Entry 3CCR (X-ray diffraction, 3.00 A resolution); this record covers chains A and 0 of the 31 polymer chains in the assembly.

== Chain A ==
Name: 50S ribosomal protein L2P
Organism: Haloarcula marismortui
Reference sequence: P20276 (RL2_HALMA); residues 0-239 here correspond to UniProt positions 1-240 (UniProt number = residue number + 1)
Sequence (240 residues; each row starts with the number of its first residue; numbering starts at 0):
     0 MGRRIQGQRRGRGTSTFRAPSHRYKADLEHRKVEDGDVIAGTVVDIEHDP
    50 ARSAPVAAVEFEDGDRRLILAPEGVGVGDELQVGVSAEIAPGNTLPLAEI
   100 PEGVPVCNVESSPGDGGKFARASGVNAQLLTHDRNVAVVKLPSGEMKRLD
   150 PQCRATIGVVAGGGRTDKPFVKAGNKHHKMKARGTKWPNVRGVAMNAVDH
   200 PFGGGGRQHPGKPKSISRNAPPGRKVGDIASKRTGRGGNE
Disordered / not traced: 0, 238-239
Bound ions: Mg2+ site 1: Asp26, Leu27 (shared with G1873(0) of chain 0); Mg2+ site 2: Asn188 (shared with A1845(0), U1846(0), G1884(0) of chain 0); Sr2+: Phe201, His208 (shared with A2633(0) of chain 0); Mg2+ site 3: Gln207 (shared with U1883(0), U2012(0), G2013(0) of chain 0)

== Chain 0 ==
Molecule: 23S ribosomal RNA
Organism: Haloarcula marismortui
Notes: engineered mutation(s): G2099A, A2488C
Sequence (2923 nucleotides; each row starts with the number of its first residue):
     1 GUUGGCUACUAUGCCAGCUGGUGGAUUGCUCGGCUCAGGCGCUGAUGAAG
    51 GACGUGCCAAGCUGCGAUAAGCUGUGGGGAGCCGCACGGAGGCGAAGAAC
   101 CACAGAUUUCCGAAUGAGAAUCUCUCUAACAAUUGCUUCGCGCAAUGAGG
   151 AACCCCGAGAACUGAAACAUCUCAGUAUCGGGAGGAACAGAAAACGCAAC
   201 GUGAUGUCGUUAGUAACCGCGAGUGAACGCGAUACAGCCCAAACCGAAGC
   251 CCUCACGGGCAAUGUGGUGUCAGGGCUACCUCUCAUCAGCCGACCGUCUU
   301 CACGAAGUCUCUUGGAAUAGAGCGUGAUACAGGGUGACAACCCCGUACUG
   351 AAGACCAGUACGCUGUGCGGUAGUGCCAGAGUAGCGGGGGUUGGAUAUCC
   401 CUCGCGAAUAACGCAGGCAUCGACUGCGAAGGCUAAACACAACCUGAGAC
   451 CGAUAGUGAACAAGUAGUGUGAACGAACGCUGCAAAGUACCCUCAGAAGG
   501 GAGGCGAAAUAGAGCAUGAAAUCAGUUGGCGAUCGAGCGACAGGGCAUAC
   551 AAGGUCCCUUGACGAAUGACCGAGACGCGAGUCUCCAGUAAGACUCACGG
   601 GAAGCCGAUGUUCUGUCGUACGUUUUGAAAAACGAGCCAGGGAGUGUGUC
   651 UGUAUGGCAAGUCUAACCGGAGUAUCCGGGGAGGCACAGGGAAACCGACA
   701 UGGCCGCAGGGCUUUGCCCGAGGGCCGCCGUCUUCAAGGGCGGGGAGCCA
   751 UGUGGACACGACCCGAAUCCGGACGAUCUACGCAUGGACAAGAUGAAGCG
   801 UGCCGAAAGGCACGUGGAAGUCUGUUAGAGUUGGUGUCCUACAAUACCCU
   851 CUCGUGAUCUAUGUGUAGGGGUGAAAGGCCCAUCGAGUCCGGCAACAGCU
   901 GGUUCCAAUCGAAACAUGUCGAAGCAUGACCUCCGCCGAGGUAGUCUGUG
   951 AGGUAGAGCGACCGAUUGGUGUGUCCGCCUCCGAGAGGAGUCGGCACACC
  1001 UGUCAAACUCCAAACUUACAGACGCUGUUUGACGCGGGGAUUCCGGUGCG
  1051 CGGGGUAAGCCUGUGUACCAGGAGGGGAACAACCCAGAGAUAGGUUAAGG
  1101 UCCCCAAGUGUGGAUUAAGUGUAAUCCUCUGAAGGUGGUCUCGAGCCCUA
  1151 GACAGCCGGGAGGUGAGCUUAGAAGCAGCUACCCUCUAAGAAAAGCGUAA
  1201 CAGCUUACCGGCCGAGGUUUGAGGCGCCCAAAAUGAUCGGGACUCAAAUC
  1251 CACCACCGAGACCUGUCCGUACCACUCAUACUGGUAAUCGAGUAGAUUGG
  1301 CGCUCUAAUUGGAUGGAAGCAGGGGCGAGAGCUCCUGUGGACCGAUUAGU
  1351 GACGAAAAUCCUGGCCAUAGUAGCAGCGAUAGUCGGGUGAGAACCCCGAC
  1401 GGCCUAAUGGAUAAGGGUUCCUCAGCACUGCUGAUCAGCUGAGGGUUAGC
  1451 CGGUCCUAAGUCUCACCGCAACUCGACUGAGACGAAAUGGGAAACAGGUU
  1501 AAUAUUCCUGUGCCAUCAUGCAGUGAAAGUUGACGCCCUGGGGUCGAUCA
  1551 CGCCGGGCAUUCGCCCGGUCGAACCGUCCAACUCCGUGGAAGCCGUAAUG
  1601 GCAGGAAGCGGACGAACGGCGGCAUAGGGAAACGUGAUUCAACCUGGGGC
  1651 CCAUGAAAAGACGAGCAUGAUGUCCGUACCGAGAACCGACACAGGUGUCC
  1701 AUGGCGGCGAAAGCCAAGGCCUGUCGGGAGCAACCAACGUUAGGGAAUUC
  1751 GGCAAGUUAGUCCCGUACCUUCGGAAGAAGGGAUGCCUGCUCCGGAACGG
  1801 AGCAGGUCGCAGUGACUCGGAAGCUCGGACUGUCUAGUAACAACAUAGGU
  1851 GACCGCAAAUCCGCAAGGACUCGUACGGUCACUGAAUCCUGCCCAGUGCA
  1901 GGUAUCUGAACACCUCGUACAAGAGGACGAAGGACCUGUCAACGGCGGGG
  1951 GUAACUAUGACCCUCUUAAGGUAGCGUAGUACCUUGCCGCAUCAGUAGCG
  2001 GCUUGCAUGAAUGGAUUAACCAGAGCUUCACUGUCCCAACGUUGGGCCCG
  2051 GUGAACUGUACAUUCCAGUGCGGAGUCUGGAGACACCCAGGGGGAAGCAA
  2101 AGACCCUAUGGAGCUUUACUGCAGGCUGUCGCUGAGACGUGGUCGCCGAU
  2151 GUGCAGCAUAGGUAGGAGUCGUUACAGAGGUACCCGCGCUAGCGGGCCAC
  2201 CCAGACAACAGUGAAAUACUACCCGUCGGUGACUGCGACUCUCACUCCGG
  2251 GAGGAGGACACCGAUAGCCGGGCAGUUUGACUGGGGCGGUACGCGCUCGA
  2301 AAAGAUAUCGAGCGCGCCCUAUGGUCAUCUCAGCCGGGACAGAGACCCGG
  2351 CGAAGAGUGCAAGAGCAAAAGAUGACUUGACAGUGUUCUUCCCAACGAGG
  2401 AACGCUGACGCGAAAGCGUGGUCUAGCGAACCAAUUAGCCUGCUUGAUGC
  2451 GGGCAAUUGAUGACAGAAAAGCUACCCUAGGGAUAACCGAGUCGUCACUC
  2501 GCAAGAGCACAUAUCGACCGAGUGGCUUGCUACCUCGAUGUCGGUUCCCU
  2551 CCAUCCUGCCCGUGCAGAAGCGGGCAAGGGUGAGGUUGUUCGCCUAUUAA
  2601 AGGAGGUCGUGAGCUGGGUUUAGACCGUCGUGAGACAGGUCGGCUGCUAU
  2651 CUACUGGGUGUGUAAUGGUGUCUGACAAGAACGACCGUAUAGUACGAGAG
  2701 GAACUACGGUUGGUGGCCACUGGUGUACCGGUUGUUCGAGAGAGCACGUG
  2751 CCGGGUAGCCACGCCACACGGGGUAAGAGCUGAACGCAUCUAAGCUCGAA
  2801 ACCCACUUGGAAAAGAGACACCGCCGAGGUCCCGCGUACAAGACGCGGUC
  2851 GAUAGACUCGGGGUGUGCGCGUCGAGGUAACGAGACGUUAAGCCCACGAG
  2901 CACUAACAGACCAAAGCCAUCAU
Disordered / not traced: 1-9, 126-127, 715, 971-998, 1560, 1952-1963, 2137-2236, 2339-2343, 2665-2666, 2915-2923
Modified / non-standard residues: 1MA (6-hydro-1-methyladenosine-5'-monophosphate) at position 628, OMU (o2'-methyluridine 5'-monophosphate) at position 2587, OMG (o2'-methylguanosine-5'-monophosphate) at position 2588, UR3 (3-methyluridine-5'-monophoshate) at position 2619, PSU (pseudouridine-5'-monophosphate) at position 2621
Bound ions: Na+ site 1: U12 (shared with 2 residues of chain R); Mg2+ site 1 near G28 (its only coordinating residue here); Na+ site 2: C40, G41, C443; Na+ site 3: A45, U146; Na+ site 4: G56, A59, G61; Sr2+ site 1: A86, C87 (shared with 1 residue of chain T); Na+ site 5 near U108 (its only coordinating residue here); Mg2+ site 2 near U115 (its only coordinating residue here); Na+ site 6 near C141 (its only coordinating residue here); Mg2+ site 3: C162, U163, U2276; Na+ site 7: A165, A166, A167; Mg2+ site 4: A166, G219; 68 more Mg2+ sites not listed; 54 more Na+ sites not listed; 2 more K+ sites not listed; 51 more Sr2+ sites not listed

== Chain A / chain 0 interface ==
Contacting residue pairs (253; chain A residue first):
  Gly1(A) with A886(0), hydrogen bond to the base; C2114(0), hydrogen bond to the phosphate; C2273(0), hydrogen bond to the phosphate
  Arg2(A) with G871(0), hydrogen bond to the base; U872(0), hydrogen bond to the base; G873(0), base contact; G878(0), hydrogen bond to the base; C879(0), base contact; A886(0), base contact
  Arg3(A) with G870(0), salt bridge to the phosphate; G871(0), salt bridge to the phosphate; C1862(0), hydrogen bond to the phosphate; G1863(0), salt bridge to the phosphate
  Gly6(A) with C1861(0), hydrogen bond to the sugar; C1880(0), phosphate contact
  Gln7(A) with C1861(0), hydrogen bond to the sugar; C1862(0), hydrogen bond to the phosphate
  Arg8(A) with G871(0), salt bridge to the phosphate; U872(0), hydrogen bond to the base; G873(0), hydrogen bond to the base
  Arg9(A) with U1860(0), hydrogen bond to the base; A1869(0), base contact; U1879(0), hydrogen bond to the phosphate; C1880(0), salt bridge to the phosphate
  Gly10(A) with C1861(0), hydrogen bond to the sugar; C1862(0), sugar contact; G1868(0), hydrogen bond to the base
  Arg11(A) with U866(0), hydrogen bond to the sugar; A867(0), salt bridge to the phosphate; G871(0), hydrogen bond to the phosphate; C1862(0), sugar contact
  Gly12(A) with A1869(0), sugar contact
  Thr13(A) with U866(0), sugar contact; U872(0), hydrogen bond to the phosphate
  Ser14(A) with G782(0), hydrogen bond to the sugar; C783(0), sugar contact
  Thr15(A) with C781(0), hydrogen bond to the sugar; G782(0), hydrogen bond to the sugar; G873(0), phosphate contact
  Phe16(A) with U872(0), phosphate contact; C1870(0), sugar contact
  Arg17(A) with G865(0), sugar contact; G1460(0), salt bridge to the phosphate; A1869(0), phosphate contact; C1870(0), phosphate contact
  Ala18(A) with C1870(0), hydrogen bond to the phosphate
  Ser20(A) with C1872(0), hydrogen bond to the phosphate
  His21(A) with C783(0), hydrogen bond to the phosphate; A784(0), salt bridge to the phosphate; A1459(0), sugar contact
  Arg22(A) with A784(0), salt bridge to the phosphate; U1654(0), salt bridge to the phosphate
  Tyr23(A) with C1872(0), base contact
  Lys24(A) with U1654(0), sugar contact; C1872(0), base contact
  Ala25(A) with C1872(0), hydrogen bond to the sugar
  Asp26(A) with C1872(0), hydrogen bond to the base; G1873(0), phosphate contact
  Leu27(A) with G1873(0), phosphate contact
  Lys31(A) with G2250(0), salt bridge to the phosphate
  His47(A) with A1653(0), salt bridge to the phosphate; U1654(0), stacking on the base
  Pro49(A) with U1654(0), phosphate contact
  Ala50(A) with C1872(0), sugar contact
  Arg51(A) with G1873(0), phosphate contact; U1874(0), salt bridge to the phosphate
  Ser52(A) with C1652(0), phosphate contact; A1653(0), phosphate contact
  Ser110(A) with C1856(0), phosphate contact; A1857(0), hydrogen bond to the phosphate
  Ser111(A) with C2248(0), sugar contact
  Pro112(A) with C2248(0), sugar contact
  Gly113(A) with G2249(0), sugar contact
  Lys117(A) with A1857(0), phosphate contact; U1874(0), hydrogen bond to the sugar
  Phe118(A) with G1855(0), base contact; U1874(0), sugar contact; A1875(0), phosphate contact
  Ala119(A) with U1874(0), hydrogen bond to the sugar; A1875(0), hydrogen bond to the phosphate
  Arg120(A) with G1873(0), salt bridge to the phosphate; U1874(0), salt bridge to the phosphate; A1875(0), hydrogen bond to the phosphate
  Ala121(A) with A1875(0), hydrogen bond to the phosphate; C1876(0), sugar contact
  Ser122(A) with C1876(0), hydrogen bond to the sugar
  Gly123(A) with C1876(0), hydrogen bond to the base
  Val124(A) with A1875(0), phosphate contact; C1876(0), phosphate contact
  Leu140(A) with G1855(0), base contact
  Pro141(A) with G1855(0), base contact; A1875(0), sugar contact; C1876(0), phosphate contact
  Ser142(A) with G1855(0), hydrogen bond to the base; A1875(0), hydrogen bond to the sugar
  Glu144(A) with G1855(0), hydrogen bond to the sugar
  Lys146(A) with G1855(0), hydrogen bond to the phosphate; C1856(0), salt bridge to the phosphate
  Gly162(A) with C1876(0), base contact
  Gly163(A) with C1876(0), hydrogen bond to the base
  Arg164(A) with C1652(0), hydrogen bond to the base; C1876(0), hydrogen bond to the base; G1877(0), salt bridge to the phosphate
  Thr165(A) with C1652(0), base contact; C1876(0), hydrogen bond to the sugar
  Lys167(A) with C1652(0), hydrogen bond to the base
  Pro168(A) with G1848(0), phosphate contact
  Phe169(A) with C1652(0), stacking on the base; A1847(0), phosphate contact; G1848(0), hydrogen bond to the phosphate
  Val170(A) with A1847(0), hydrogen bond to the sugar
  Lys171(A) with G820(0), salt bridge to the phosphate; A1847(0), sugar contact
  Ala172(A) with G820(0), hydrogen bond to the base; A857(0), base contact; U1846(0), hydrogen bond to the sugar
  Gly173(A) with G820(0), hydrogen bond to the base; A857(0), phosphate contact
  Lys175(A) with A1847(0), salt bridge to the phosphate
  His176(A) with A857(0), hydrogen bond to the sugar
  His177(A) with A857(0), salt bridge to the phosphate; A1653(0), stacking on the base
  Lys178(A) with C1652(0), sugar contact; A1653(0), sugar contact
  Lys180(A) with C783(0), phosphate contact
  Ala181(A) with U1654(0), phosphate contact
  Arg182(A) with G1878(0), salt bridge to the phosphate
  Gly183(A) with C1870(0), phosphate contact; U1871(0), hydrogen bond to the phosphate; U1879(0), phosphate contact
  Thr184(A) with U1879(0), phosphate contact
  Lys185(A) with G873(0), salt bridge to the phosphate; A874(0), salt bridge to the phosphate
  Trp186(A) with A857(0), base contact; U1846(0), sugar contact; A1847(0), hydrogen bond to the phosphate
  Pro187(A) with A874(0), sugar contact; A1845(0), phosphate contact; U1846(0), phosphate contact
  Asn188(A) with A1845(0), phosphate contact; U1846(0), hydrogen bond to the phosphate
  Val189(A) with A874(0), sugar contact; A875(0), sugar contact; C1844(0), sugar contact; A1845(0), phosphate contact
  Arg190(A) with C1844(0), salt bridge to the phosphate; A1845(0), salt bridge to the phosphate; C1882(0), phosphate contact; U1883(0), salt bridge to the phosphate; G1884(0), hydrogen bond to the base
  Gly191(A) with C1882(0), hydrogen bond to the phosphate
  Val192(A) with C1882(0), hydrogen bond to the phosphate
  Ala193(A) with A875(0), hydrogen bond to the sugar; C1844(0), sugar contact
  Met194(A) with A875(0), base contact
  Asn195(A) with G877(0), hydrogen bond to the sugar
  Ala196(A) with C2114(0), phosphate contact; U2115(0), phosphate contact
  Val197(A) with G877(0), base contact; C2114(0), phosphate contact
  Asp198(A) with G873(0), hydrogen bond to the base; A875(0), base contact
  His199(A) with A1881(0), salt bridge to the phosphate
  Phe201(A) with A1881(0), phosphate contact; C1882(0), phosphate contact
  Gly203(A) with A2633(0), phosphate contact; G2634(0), phosphate contact
  Gly204(A) with A2633(0), hydrogen bond to the phosphate; G2634(0), hydrogen bond to the phosphate
  Gly205(A) with C2625(0), phosphate contact; G2634(0), hydrogen bond to the base
  Arg206(A) with C2626(0), phosphate contact; G2630(0), hydrogen bond to the base
  Gln207(A) with A1843(0), phosphate contact; C1844(0), hydrogen bond to the phosphate; U2012(0), hydrogen bond to the sugar; C2625(0), phosphate contact
  His208(A) with G1944(0), salt bridge to the phosphate; G2630(0), hydrogen bond to the base; G2632(0), salt bridge to the phosphate
  Pro209(A) with C1943(0), phosphate contact; G1944(0), phosphate contact
  Gly210(A) with U2631(0), hydrogen bond to the sugar; G2632(0), sugar contact
  Lys211(A) with C1943(0), sugar contact; U2116(0), phosphate contact; G2272(0), salt bridge to the phosphate
  Pro212(A) with G1898(0), sugar contact; A1942(0), base contact; C1943(0), sugar contact
  Lys213(A) with A1881(0), sugar contact; C1882(0), hydrogen bond to the sugar; A1942(0), salt bridge to the phosphate; C1943(0), phosphate contact
  Ser214(A) with G1898(0), hydrogen bond to the sugar; C1899(0), sugar contact
  Ile215(A) with C1899(0), phosphate contact
  Ser216(A) with C1899(0), sugar contact; A1900(0), phosphate contact
  Arg217(A) with C1853(0), hydrogen bond to the sugar; A1859(0), hydrogen bond to the phosphate; U1860(0), salt bridge to the phosphate; A1900(0), hydrogen bond to the phosphate
  Asn218(A) with G2124(0), base contact; G2125(0), hydrogen bond to the sugar; C2126(0), sugar contact
  Pro220(A) with A2123(0), base contact; G2272(0), base contact
  Pro221(A) with C1861(0), phosphate contact; C1862(0), phosphate contact
  Gly222(A) with G2272(0), sugar contact
  Arg223(A) with G2270(0), hydrogen bond to the phosphate; G2271(0), salt bridge to the phosphate; G2272(0), salt bridge to the phosphate
  Lys224(A) with U1860(0), salt bridge to the phosphate; C1861(0), phosphate contact
  Val225(A) with C1880(0), sugar contact; A1881(0), phosphate contact
  Gly226(A) with C1880(0), hydrogen bond to the sugar; A1881(0), hydrogen bond to the sugar
  Asp227(A) with G1851(0), hydrogen bond to the base; A1852(0), sugar contact
  Ile228(A) with A1852(0), hydrogen bond to the sugar; C1853(0), sugar contact
  Ala229(A) with C1853(0), sugar contact; C1899(0), sugar contact; A1900(0), sugar contact
  Ser230(A) with A1852(0), phosphate contact; C1899(0), hydrogen bond to the sugar; A1900(0), sugar contact
  Lys231(A) with A1852(0), phosphate contact; C1853(0), salt bridge to the phosphate; C1854(0), salt bridge to the phosphate; A1900(0), sugar contact; G1938(0), hydrogen bond to the base
  Arg232(A) with A1852(0), sugar contact; U1939(0), hydrogen bond to the phosphate; C1940(0), salt bridge to the phosphate
  Thr233(A) with G1851(0), sugar contact; U1939(0), hydrogen bond to the sugar; C1940(0), sugar contact; A1942(0), hydrogen bond to the sugar
  Gly234(A) with G1851(0), sugar contact; C1940(0), phosphate contact; A1941(0), sugar contact; A1942(0), hydrogen bond to the phosphate
  Arg235(A) with U1850(0), hydrogen bond to the phosphate; G1851(0), salt bridge to the phosphate; A1941(0), base contact
  Gly236(A) with U1939(0), phosphate contact; C1940(0), phosphate contact; A1941(0), phosphate contact
  Gly237(A) with U1939(0), phosphate contact
Other interface residues (no listed pair), chain A (123 interface residues in all): Ile4, Glu33, Asp114, Asp149, Asn174, Gly202
Other interface residues (no listed pair), chain 0 (98 interface residues in all): U858, A876, G1655, G2254, A2274, C2629

== Overview ==
Chain A and chain 0 form an interface of 123 and 98 residues respectively; the contacts include 85 hydrogen
bonds, 39 salt bridges and 3 aromatic stacking contacts. Polar contacts include Gly1(A)-A886(0),
Arg2(A)-G871(0) and Arg2(A)-U872(0). G1873(0), Asp26(A) and Leu27(A) coordinate Mg2+.
Chain A is 50S ribosomal protein L2P and chain 0 is 23S ribosomal RNA, both from Haloarcula marismortui; the
structure, Structure of Anisomycin resistant 50S Ribosomal Subunit: 23S rRNA mutation A2488C. Density for
anisomycin is visible ..., was determined by X-ray diffraction together with 3CC2, 3CC4, 3CC7, 3CCE, 3CCJ,
3CCL and 6 further entries from the same study.
